Entry 5M1R (X-ray diffraction, 1.64 A resolution); this record covers chain A.

== Chain A ==
Name: Phosphoglycerate kinase 1
Organism: Homo sapiens
Notes: EC 2.7.2.3
Reference sequence: P00558 (PGK1_HUMAN); residues 1-416 here correspond to UniProt positions 2-417 (UniProt number = residue number + 1)
Amino-acid sequence (416 residues; each row starts with the number of its first residue):
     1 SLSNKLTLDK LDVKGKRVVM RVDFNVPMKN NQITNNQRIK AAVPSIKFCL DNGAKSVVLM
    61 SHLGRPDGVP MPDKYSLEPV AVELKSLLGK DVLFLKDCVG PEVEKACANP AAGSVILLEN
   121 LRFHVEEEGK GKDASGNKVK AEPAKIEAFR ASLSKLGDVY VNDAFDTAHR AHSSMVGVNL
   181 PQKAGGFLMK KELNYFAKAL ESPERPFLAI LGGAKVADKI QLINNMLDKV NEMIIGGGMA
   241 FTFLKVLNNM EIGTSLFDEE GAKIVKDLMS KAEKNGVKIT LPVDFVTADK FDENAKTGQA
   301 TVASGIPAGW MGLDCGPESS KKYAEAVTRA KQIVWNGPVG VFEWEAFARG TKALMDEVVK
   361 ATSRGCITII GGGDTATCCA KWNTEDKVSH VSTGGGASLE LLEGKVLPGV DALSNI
Sequence notes: engineered mutation Asp-166 (Gly167 in P00558)
Bound ions: Mg2+: Gly-372, Thr-375 (together with ADP)
Small-molecule neighbours: ADP (adenosine-5'-diphosphate): Gly-212, Gly-213, Ala-214, Lys-215, Asp-218, Lys-219, Gly-237, Gly-238, Phe-241, Leu-256, Phe-291, Gly-312, Leu-313, Asp-314, Asn-336, Gly-337, Pro-338, Val-339, Gly-340, Val-341, Phe-342, Glu-343, Gly-372, Gly-373, Asp-374, Thr-375
Curated features (UniProtKB/Swiss-Prot):
  - region: Gln-37 to Ala-42 (Mitochondrial targeting region exposed following cis-trans isomerization by PIN1 and recognized by the TOM complex for mitochondrial translocation of the protein)
  - binding site ((2R)-3-phosphoglycerate): Val-22, Asp-23, Phe-24, Asn-25, Gln-37, Arg-38, Ser-61, His-62, Gly-64, Arg-65, Leu-121, Arg-122, His-169, Arg-170
  - binding site (ADP): Gly-213, Gly-237, Phe-342
  - binding site (CDP): Gly-213, Asp-218, Gly-237, Gly-337, Val-339, Phe-342
  - binding site (AMP): Ala-214, Lys-215, Lys-219, Gly-238, Gly-312, Glu-343
  - binding site (ATP): Ala-214, Lys-219, Gly-238, Gly-312, Glu-343, Asp-374, Thr-375
  - binding site (Mg(2+)): Ala-214, Ala-217, Asp-218, Asp-374
  - modified residue: Ser-1 (N-acetylserine), Ser-3 (Phosphoserine), Lys-5 (N6-succinyllysine), Lys-10 (N6-acetyllysine), Lys-47 (N6-acetyllysine), Lys-74 (N6-acetyllysine), Tyr-75 (Phosphotyrosine), Lys-85 (N6-acetyllysine), Lys-90 (N6-acetyllysine), Lys-96 (N6-(2-hydroxyisobutyryl)lysine), Lys-130 (N6-acetyllysine), Lys-145 (N6-acetyllysine), Lys-190 (N6-succinyllysine), Tyr-195 (Phosphotyrosine), Lys-198 (N6-acetyllysine), Ser-202 (Phosphoserine), Lys-215 (N6-(2-hydroxyisobutyryl)lysine), Lys-219 (N6-(2-hydroxyisobutyryl)lysine), Lys-266 (N6-acetyllysine), Lys-290 (N6-acetyllysine) and 2 more in UniProt
Reported in the primary citation:
  - disease-associated variants - R65W, G166D: decreased catalytic activity on 3-PG
  - mutagenesis - R65W: unchanged stability
  - mutagenesis - G166D, M189I: decreased stability
  - contacts within the chain: Arg-38/Asp-166 (salt bridge)
  - disease-associated variants - A199V, F241S (14-fold): decreased binding to 3-PG
  - disease-associated variants - F241S: increased catalytic activity on 3-PG
  - mutagenesis - R38M (10 milion fold), M189I (30.5 vs 89.8 s-1), V216F: decreased catalytic activity
  - mutagenesis - R65W, A199V, F241S (14-fold): decreased binding to 3-PG
  - mutagenesis - A199V: increased stability in response to Tm
  - mutagenesis - F241S: decreased stability in response to Tm
  - catalytic residues: Arg-38, Lys-215, Lys-219 (citing earlier work)

== Overview ==
Chain A binds ADP. Gly-372 and Thr-375 coordinate Mg2+. UniProt lists 14 (2R)-3-phosphoglycerate-binding
residues, 3 ADP-binding residues, 6 CDP-binding residues and 6 AMP-binding residues. The paper reports
catalytic residues Arg-38, Lys-215 and Lys-219; A199V, F241S and R65W reduce binding to 3-PG; 7 substitutions
were tested in all.
Chain A is Phosphoglycerate kinase 1 (Homo sapiens); the structure, X-ray structure of human G166D PGK-1
mutant, was determined by X-ray diffraction (same publication as 5O7D, 5MXM, 5M3U and 5M6Z).
